Entry 4KNL (X-ray diffraction, 1.55 A resolution); this record covers chain A.

Chain A:
Molecule: Bifunctional autolysin
Organism: Staphylococcus aureus subsp. aureus NCTC 8325
Notes: EC 3.5.1.28, 3.2.1.96
UniProt: Q2FZK7 (ATL_STAA8); residue numbers follow UniProt; this construct covers 198-421
Sequence (225 residues; row label = number of the first residue in the row):
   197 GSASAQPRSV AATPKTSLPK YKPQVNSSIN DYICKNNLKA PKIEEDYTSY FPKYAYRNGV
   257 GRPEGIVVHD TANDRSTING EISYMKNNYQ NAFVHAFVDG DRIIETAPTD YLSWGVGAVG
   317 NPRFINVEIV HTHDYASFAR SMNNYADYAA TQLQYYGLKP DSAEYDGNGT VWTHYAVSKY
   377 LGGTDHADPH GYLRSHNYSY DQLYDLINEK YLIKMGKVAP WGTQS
Disordered / not traced: 197-212, 418-421
Differences from the reference sequence: expression tag (197)
Ion coordination: Na+ site 1 near T305 (its only coordinating residue here); Na+ site 2: D357, S358, D362, N364
From the paper describing this entry:
  - binding site for Muramyl tetrapeptide: A288, W310, H370
  - binding site for Muramyl tetrapeptide: V290, G311, N317, T380, D381, H382
  - binding site for N-acetyl-alpha-muramic acid: T267, A268, N269, E277, Y280, F293, H382
  - conformationally variable residues (side-chain flip): H382
  - catalytic residues: D266, E324
  - specificity-determining residues: W310, G311
  - mutagenesis - H370A: abolished catalytic activity on S. aureus PGN

Summary:
D357, S358, D362 and N364 coordinate Na+ site 2. The paper reports catalytic residues D266 and E324; H370A
abolishes catalytic activity on S. aureus PGN.
Chain A is Bifunctional autolysin (Staphylococcus aureus subsp. aureus NCTC 8325); the structure, Crystal
structure of Staphylococcus aureus hydrolase AmiA in complex with its ligand, was determined by X-ray
diffraction, deposited together with 4KNK.
